5R0E - chains A and B; structure by X-ray diffraction, 1.59 A resolution.

== Chain A ==
Molecule: Pre-mRNA-splicing factor 8
Source organism: Saccharomyces cerevisiae (strain ATCC 204508 / S288c)
Notes: fragment: yPrp8 RNaseH
Reference sequence: P33334 (PRP8_YEAST); numbering as in UniProt (aligned over 1836-2090)
Amino-acid sequence (258 residues; numbered 1833 to 2090; the number before each row is that of its first residue):
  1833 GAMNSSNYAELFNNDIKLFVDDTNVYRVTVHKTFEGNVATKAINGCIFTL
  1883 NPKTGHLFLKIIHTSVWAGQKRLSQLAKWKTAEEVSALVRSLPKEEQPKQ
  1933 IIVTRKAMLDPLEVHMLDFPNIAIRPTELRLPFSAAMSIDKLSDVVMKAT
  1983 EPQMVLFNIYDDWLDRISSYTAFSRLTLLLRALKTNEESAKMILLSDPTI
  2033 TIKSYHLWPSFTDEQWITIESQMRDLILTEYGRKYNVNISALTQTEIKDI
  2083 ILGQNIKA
Not modelled in the structure: 2070-2090
Sequence notes: expression tag (1833-1835)
Small-molecule neighbours: SY4 (N-[5-azanyl-2,4-bis(fluoranyl)phenyl]propane-1-sulfonamide): His1888, Leu1889, Phe1890, Leu1988, Phe1989, Asn1990

== Chain B ==
Molecule: A1 cistron-splicing factor AAR2
Source organism: Saccharomyces cerevisiae (strain ATCC 204508 / S288c)
Notes: fragment: GAMA - Aar2(1-152) - SSSSS - Aar2(171-317); engineered mutation(s): L153_D170delinsSSSSS
Reference sequence: P32357 (AAR2_YEAST); aligned to UniProt positions 1-317 over residues 1-317
Amino-acid sequence (308 residues; numbered -3 to 317; 13 numbers in that range are skipped by the numbering (no residue carries them; nothing is unmodelled there); the number before each row is that of its first residue; numbers below 1 keep their minus sign (Gly-3 is residue -3)):
    -3 GAMAMNTVPFTSAPIEVTIGIDQYSFNVKENQPFHGIKDIPIGHVHVIHF
    47 QHADNSSMRYGYWFDCRMGNFYIQYDPKDGLYKMMEERDGAKFENIVHNF
    97 KERQMMVSYPKIDEDDTWYNLTEFVQMDKIRKIVRKDENQFSYVDSSMTT
   147 VQENEL
   166 SSSSSDPAHSLNYTVINFKSREAIRPGHEMEDFLDKSYYLNTVMLQGIFK
   216 NSSNYFGELQFAFLNAMFFGNYGSSLQWHAMIELICSSATVPKHMLDKLD
   266 EILYYQIKTLPEQYSDILLNERVWNICLYSSFQKNSLHNTEKIMENKYPE
   316 LL
Not modelled in the structure: -3 to 0, 166-169
Sequence notes: expression tag (-3 to 0); conflict Ser166 (Leu153 in P32357), Ser167 (Lys154 in P32357), Ser170 (Leu157 in P32357)
Small-molecule neighbours: SY4 (N-[5-azanyl-2,4-bis(fluoranyl)phenyl]propane-1-sulfonamide): Pro5, Phe6, Thr7, Tyr68, Glu83, Lys88, Phe89, Ile92, Phe96

== Chain A / chain B interface ==
Residue-residue contacts (18; chain A residue first):
  Gln1907(A) with Met195(B); Leu199(B)
  Leu1908(A) with Met195(B), hydrophobic
  Trp1911(A) with Glu194(B); Met195(B), hydrophobic; Phe198(B), hydrophobic
  Asp1942(A) with Lys184(B), salt bridge; Phe198(B)
  Glu1945(A) with Lys184(B), salt bridge
  Val1946(A) with Ile189(B), hydrophobic; Glu194(B); Phe198(B), hydrophobic
  His1947(A) with Glu194(B)
  Leu1949(A) with Lys184(B); Ser185(B); Arg186(B); Ile189(B), hydrophobic
  Asp1950(A) with Arg186(B), salt bridge

== In short ==
The interface between chain A and chain B involves 9 residues on one side and 8 on the other, with 3 salt
bridges. Polar pairs include Asp1942(A)-Lys184(B), Glu1945(A)-Lys184(B) and Asp1950(A)-Arg186(B). Chain A
binds compound SY4. Bound to chain B: compound SY4.
Here chain A is Pre-mRNA-splicing factor 8 and chain B is A1 cistron-splicing factor AAR2, both from
Saccharomyces cerevisiae (strain ATCC 204508 / S288c). Entry 5R0E (PanDDA analysis group deposition --
Aar2/RNaseH in complex with fragment F2X-Entry D02, DMSO-free) was determined by X-ray diffraction, deposited
together with 5QY1, 5QY2, 5QY3, 5QY4, 5QY5, 5QY6 and 128 further entries.
